9K07 - chains B and G of the 6 polymer chains in the assembly; structure by electron microscopy, 2.83 A resolution.

# Chain B
Name: Guanine nucleotide-binding protein G(I)/G(S)/G(T) subunit beta-1
From: Rattus norvegicus
UniProtKB: P54311 (GBB1_RAT); numbering as in UniProt (aligned over 2-340)
Chain sequence (345 residues; row label = number of the first residue in the row; numbers below 1 keep their minus sign (Met-4 is residue -4)):
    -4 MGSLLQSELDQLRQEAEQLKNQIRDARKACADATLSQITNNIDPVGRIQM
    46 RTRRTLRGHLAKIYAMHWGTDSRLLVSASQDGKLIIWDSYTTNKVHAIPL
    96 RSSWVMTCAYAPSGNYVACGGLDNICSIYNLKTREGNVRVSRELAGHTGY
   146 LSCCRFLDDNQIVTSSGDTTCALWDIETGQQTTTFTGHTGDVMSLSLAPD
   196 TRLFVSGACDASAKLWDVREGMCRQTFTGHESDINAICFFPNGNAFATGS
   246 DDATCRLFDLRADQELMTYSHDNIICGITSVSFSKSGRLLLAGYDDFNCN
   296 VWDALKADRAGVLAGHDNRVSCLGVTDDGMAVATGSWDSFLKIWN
Unresolved in the structure: -4 to 2
Construct notes: initiating methionine (-4); expression tag (-3 to 1)
UniProt features mapped onto this chain:
  - modified residue: Ser2 (N-acetylserine), His266 (Phosphohistidine)

# Chain G
Name: Guanine nucleotide-binding protein G(I)/G(S)/G(O) subunit gamma-2
From: Bos taurus
UniProtKB: P63212 (GBG2_BOVIN); residue numbers follow UniProt; this construct covers 2-71
Chain sequence (70 residues; row label = number of the first residue in the row):
     2 ASNNTASIAQARKLVEQLKMEANIDRIKVSKAAADLMAYCEAHAKEDPLL
    52 TPVPASENPFREKKFFCAIL
Unresolved in the structure: 2-6, 63-71
UniProt features mapped onto this chain:
  - modified residue: Ala2 (N-acetylalanine), Cys68 (Cysteine methyl ester)
  - lipidation: Cys68 (S-geranylgeranyl cysteine)

# How chain B and chain G interact
Contacting residue pairs (85):
  Leu4(B) with Ser8(G); Ile9(G), hydrophobic
  Leu7(B) with Ala12(G), hydrophobic; Arg13(G); Val16(G)
  Glu10(B) with Val16(G)
  Ala11(B) with Val16(G); Leu19(G)
  Leu14(B) with Val16(G); Leu19(G), hydrophobic; Lys20(G)
  Lys15(B) with Leu19(G)
  Ile18(B) with Leu19(G); Glu22(G); Ala23(G), hydrophobic
  Ala21(B) with Arg27(G)
  Arg22(B) with Glu22(G), salt bridge
  Ala24(B) with Lys29(G), hydrogen bond (backbone-side chain)
  Cys25(B) with Arg27(G); Lys29(G); Val30(G), hydrogen bond (backbone-backbone)
  Ala26(B) with Val30(G), hydrophobic
  Asp27(B) with Lys29(G); Val30(G)
  Ala28(B) with Val30(G)
  Leu30(B) with Ala34(G), hydrophobic
  Ile33(B) with Ala34(G), hydrophobic; Met38(G), hydrophobic
  Thr34(B) with Met38(G)
  Ile37(B) with Met38(G), hydrophobic
  Val40(B) with Leu51(G), hydrophobic
  Ile43(B) with Leu50(G)
  Met45(B) with Leu50(G), hydrophobic
  Arg48(B) with Phe61(G)
  Arg49(B) with Pro60(G); Phe61(G); Arg62(G)
  Ser84(B) with Phe61(G)
  Tyr85(B) with Pro60(G); Phe61(G), hydrophobic
  Cys218(B) with Gln18(G), hydrogen bond (backbone-side chain)
  Gln220(B) with Glu22(G); Ile25(G)
  Thr221(B) with Glu22(G), hydrogen bond (backbone-side chain)
  Phe235(B) with Leu37(G), hydrophobic; Tyr40(G), hydrophobic; Cys41(G), hydrophobic
  Pro236(B) with Tyr40(G)
  Asn237(B) with Tyr40(G)
  Leu252(B) with Leu37(G), hydrophobic
  Asp254(B) with Ala33(G)
  Arg256(B) with Arg27(G); Ile28(G), hydrogen bond (backbone-backbone); Asp36(G), salt bridge
  Ala257(B) with Arg27(G); Ile28(G)
  Asp258(B) with Arg27(G), salt bridge
  Leu261(B) with Val30(G), hydrophobic; Leu37(G), hydrophobic
  Ser279(B) with Asp48(G), hydrogen bond; Leu50(G)
  Lys280(B) with Glu47(G); Asp48(G)
  Ser281(B) with Tyr40(G); Cys41(G); His44(G); Asp48(G), hydrogen bond; Leu51(G)
  Gly282(B) with Cys41(G)
  Arg283(B) with Cys41(G); Leu51(G)
  Leu284(B) with Leu50(G); Leu51(G), hydrophobic
  Leu300(B) with Met38(G), hydrophobic; Cys41(G), hydrophobic
  Val320(B) with Leu50(G), hydrophobic
  Asp323(B) with Pro49(G)
  Gly324(B) with Pro49(G); Leu50(G)
  Met325(B) with Pro49(G), hydrophobic; Pro60(G)
  Ala326(B) with Phe61(G), hydrophobic
  Val327(B) with Leu50(G), hydrophobic
  Ile338(B) with Phe61(G), hydrophobic
  Asn340(B) with Asn59(G), hydrogen bond
Interface residues without a listed pair, chain B (55 interface residues in all): Trp63, Arg219, Ala240
Interface residues without a listed pair, chain G (38 interface residues in all): Leu15, Asp26, Ser31, Ala45, Val54, Glu58

# Summary
55 residues of chain B face 38 of chain G across their interface; the contacts include 8 hydrogen bonds and 3
salt bridges. Polar contacts include Arg22(B)-Glu22(G), Arg256(B)-Asp36(G) and Asp258(B)-Arg27(G).
Chain B is Guanine nucleotide-binding protein G(I)/G(S)/G(T) subunit beta-1 (Rattus norvegicus) and chain G is
Guanine nucleotide-binding protein G(I)/G(S)/G(O) subunit gamma-2 (Bos taurus); the structure, Cryo-EM
structure of the DSO-5a-bound human BRS3-Gq complex, was determined by electron microscopy (same publication
as 9LWP).
